Entry 7JIJ (X-ray diffraction, 5.50 A resolution (low resolution: residue-level contacts below are approximate; hydrogen-bond / salt-bridge calls are withheld)); this record covers chains B and G of the 4 polymer chains in the assembly.

[Chain B]
Molecule: 5'-AMP-activated protein kinase subunit beta-2
From: Homo sapiens
Reference sequence: O43741 (AAKB2_HUMAN); residue numbers follow UniProt; this construct covers 76-272
Chain sequence (198 residues; numbered 75 to 272; the number before each row is that of its first residue):
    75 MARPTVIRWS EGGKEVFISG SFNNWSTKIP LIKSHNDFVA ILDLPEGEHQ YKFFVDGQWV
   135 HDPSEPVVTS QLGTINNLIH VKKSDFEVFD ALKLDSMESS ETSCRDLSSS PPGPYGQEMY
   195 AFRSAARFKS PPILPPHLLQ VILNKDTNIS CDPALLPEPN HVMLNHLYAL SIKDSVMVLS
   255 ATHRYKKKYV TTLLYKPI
Not modelled in the structure: 75-185
Differences from the reference sequence: initiating methionine (75); conflict Ala199 (Glu in O43741), Ala200 (Glu in O43741)
UniProt features mapped onto this chain:
  - modified residue: Ser95 (Phosphoserine), Ser108 (Phosphoserine), Thr148 (Phosphothreonine), Ser158 (Phosphoserine), Ser170 (Phosphoserine), Ser174 (Phosphoserine), Ser184 (Phosphoserine)

[Chain G]
Molecule: 5'-AMP-activated protein kinase subunit gamma-1
From: Homo sapiens
Reference sequence: P54619 (AAKG1_HUMAN); numbering as in UniProt (aligned over 24-327)
Chain sequence (306 residues; each row starts with the number of its first residue):
    22 MGSNNSVYTF FMKSHRCYDL IPTSSKLVVF DTSLQVKKAF FALVTNGVRA APLWDSKKQS
    82 FVGMLTITDF INILHRYYKS ALVQIYELEE HKIETWREVY LQDSFKPLVC ISPNASLFDA
   142 VSSLIRNKIH RLPVIDPESG NTLYILTHKR ILKFLKLFIT EFPKPEFMSK SLEELQIGTY
   202 ANIAMVRTTT PVYVALGIFV QHRVSALPVV DEKGRVVDIY SKFDVINLAA EKTYNNLDVS
   262 VTKALQHRSH YFEGVLKCYL HETLETIINR LVEAEVHRLV VVDENDVVKG IVSLSDILQA
   322 LVLTGG
Not modelled in the structure: 22-24, 325-327
Differences from the reference sequence: initiating methionine (22); expression tag (23); conflict Phe31 (Ser in P54619)
Small-molecule neighbours:
  - ADP (adenosine-5'-diphosphate): Arg70, Met85, Thr87, Ile88, Thr89, Asp90, Asn93, Lys127, Pro128, Leu129, Val130, Lys149, Ile150, His151, Arg152, Pro154, Lys243
  - adenosine monophosphate (AMP): Lys149, His151, Thr200, Asn203, Ala205, Arg224, Val225, Ser226, Ala227, His298, Arg299, Ile312, Ser314, Ser316, Asp317
  - ATP (adenosine-5'-triphosphate): Arg70, Arg152, Lys170, Ile240, Ser242, Phe244, Asp245, Arg269, Gly275, Val276, Leu277, Glu296, Val297, His298, Arg299, Leu300, Val301
UniProt features mapped onto this chain:
  - motif: Leu138 to Glu159 (AMPK pseudosubstrate)
  - binding site (ADP): Arg70, Met85 to Asp90, Val130, His151, Arg152, Lys170, Ser242 to Asp245, Arg269, Leu277, His298, Arg299
  - binding site (AMP): Arg70, Met85 to Asp90, Val130, His151, Arg152, Lys170, Thr200, Ala205, Ser226, Ala227, Ser242 to Asp245, Arg269, Leu277, His298, Arg299, Ser314 to Asp317
  - binding site (ATP): Arg70, Met85 to Asp90, Val130, His151, Arg152, Lys170, Ser242 to Asp245, Arg269, Leu277, His298, Arg299
  - modified residue: Ser261 (Phosphoserine), Thr263 (Phosphothreonine), Ser270 (Phosphoserine)

[Chain B / chain G interface]
Pairs across the interface (42; chain B residue first):
  Leu217(B) - Lys47(G)
  Pro227(B) - Lys47(G)
  Pro227(B) - Gly68(G)
  Ala228(B) - Ser46(G)
  Ala228(B) - Lys47(G)
  Leu229(B) - Ser45(G)
  Leu229(B) - Ser46(G)
  Leu230(B) - Ser45(G)
  Leu230(B) - Ser46(G)
  Leu230(B) - Lys47(G)
  Pro231(B) - Ser45(G)
  Pro233(B) - Ser45(G)
  Val250(B) - Lys59(G)
  Tyr259(B) - Tyr39(G)
  Tyr259(B) - Asp157(G)
  Lys260(B) - Tyr39(G)
  Lys261(B) - Tyr39(G)
  Lys262(B) - Tyr39(G)
  Lys262(B) - Ile42(G)
  Lys262(B) - Pro43(G)
  Lys262(B) - Thr44(G)
  Tyr263(B) - Thr44(G)
  Tyr263(B) - Ser45(G)
  Tyr263(B) - Ser46(G)
  Val264(B) - Leu164(G)
  Thr265(B) - Ser46(G)
  Thr265(B) - Lys47(G)
  Thr265(B) - Leu48(G)
  Thr266(B) - Leu48(G)
  Leu267(B) - Lys47(G)
  Leu267(B) - Leu48(G)
  Leu267(B) - Val49(G)
  Leu267(B) - Val50(G)
  Leu268(B) - Val50(G)
  Tyr269(B) - Val50(G)
  Tyr269(B) - Asp52(G)
  Tyr269(B) - Ala63(G)
  Tyr269(B) - Asn67(G)
  Lys270(B) - Asp52(G)
  Pro271(B) - Asp52(G)
  Pro271(B) - Ser54(G)
  Pro271(B) - Leu55(G)
Also at the interface, not in a pair above, chain G (21 interface residues in all): Asp40, Phe51

[Overview]
Chain B and chain G each contribute 21 residues to their interface. Ligands of chain G: ATP, adenosine
monophosphate and ADP. Curated annotation (UniProt) lists 19 ADP-binding residues, 27 AMP-binding residues and
19 ATP-binding residues on chain G.
Chain B is 5'-AMP-activated protein kinase subunit beta-2 and chain G is 5'-AMP-activated protein kinase
subunit gamma-1, both from Homo sapiens; the structure, ATP-bound AMP-activated protein kinase, was determined
by X-ray diffraction (same publication as 7M74, 7JHG and 7JHH).
